Entry 8PTN (electron microscopy, 3.30 A resolution); this record covers chains B and b of the 11 polymer chains in the assembly.

Chain B:
Protein: Transcription termination factor Rho
From: Escherichia coli
Notes: EC 3.6.4.-
UniProtKB: P0AG30 (RHO_ECOLI); numbering as in UniProt (aligned over 1-419)
Chain sequence (419 residues; each row starts with the number of its first residue):
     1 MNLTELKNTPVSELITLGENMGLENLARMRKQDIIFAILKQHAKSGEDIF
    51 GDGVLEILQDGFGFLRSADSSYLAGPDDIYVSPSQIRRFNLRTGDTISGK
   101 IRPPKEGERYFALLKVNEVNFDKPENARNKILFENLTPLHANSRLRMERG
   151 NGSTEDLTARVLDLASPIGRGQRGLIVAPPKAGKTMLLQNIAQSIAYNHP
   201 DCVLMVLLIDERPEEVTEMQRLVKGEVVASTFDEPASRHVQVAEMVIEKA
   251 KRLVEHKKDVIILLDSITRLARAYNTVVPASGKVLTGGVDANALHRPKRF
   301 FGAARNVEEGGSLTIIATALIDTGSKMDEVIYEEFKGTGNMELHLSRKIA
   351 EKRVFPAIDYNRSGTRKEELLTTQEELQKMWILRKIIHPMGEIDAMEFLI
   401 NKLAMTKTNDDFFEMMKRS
Disordered / not traced: 419
Curated features (UniProtKB/Swiss-Prot):
  - region: Gly61 to Arg66 (RNA-binding 1), Asp78 to Tyr80 (RNA-binding 1), Glu108 to Tyr110 (RNA-binding 1), Val284 to Gly288 (RNA-binding 2)
  - binding site (ATP): Gly169 to Gly174, Lys181 to Met186, Arg212
  - site: Lys326 (RNA-binding 2)
  - mutagenesis: Phe62 (F62L/A: Defective for RNA-binding), Phe64 (F64L/A: Defective for RNA-binding), Lys181 (K181Q: Partial loss of ATPase, helicase and termination activity), Lys184 (K184Q: Improves ATPase and helicase activity but reduced termination activity), Cys202 (C202G/S: Does not affect the kinetics of ATP hydrolysis and inhibition by bicyclomycin), Asp265 (D265N: Loss of ATPase activity, helicase and termination activity)

Chain b:
Protein: Protein rof
From: Escherichia coli
UniProtKB: P0AFW8 (ROF_ECOLI); residues 2-84 here = UniProt positions 2-84
Chain sequence (86 residues; row label = number of the first residue in the row; numbers below 1 keep their minus sign (Ala-1 is residue -1)):
    -1 AMGNDTYQPINCDDYDNLELACQHHLMLTLELKDGEKLQAKASDLVSRKN
    49 VEYLVVEAAGETRELRLDKITSFSHPEIGTVVVSES
Disordered / not traced: -1 to 2
Sequence notes: expression tag (-1 to 1)
What the authors report for this chain:
  - mutagenesis - D14A, E17K, R46A: unchanged expression
  - mutagenesis - D14A: abolished growth
  - mutagenesis - R46A, K47A (3.2-fold): decreased growth in response to lag

Chain B / chain b interface:
Residue-residue contacts (23; chain B residue first):
  Ser82(B) - Asp14(b)  hydrogen bond
  Ser84(B) - Tyr13(b)
  Ser84(B) - Asp14(b)  hydrogen bond
  Ser84(B) - Glu17(b)
  Gln85(B) - Cys10(b)
  Gln85(B) - Tyr13(b)
  Gln85(B) - Asp14(b)  hydrogen bond
  Arg87(B) - Tyr13(b)  hydrogen bond
  Arg87(B) - Glu17(b)  salt bridge
  Arg88(B) - Pro7(b)
  Arg88(B) - Ile8(b)
  Arg88(B) - Tyr13(b)
  Arg88(B) - Glu50(b)  salt bridge
  Lys100(B) - Ser84(b)
  Arg102(B) - Asp11(b)  salt bridge
  Leu113(B) - Cys10(b)
  Leu114(B) - Asn9(b)
  Leu114(B) - Cys10(b)  hydrogen bond (backbone-backbone)
  Leu114(B) - Asp11(b)
  Lys115(B) - Asn9(b)
  Lys115(B) - Cys10(b)
  Lys115(B) - Ser84(b)
  Glu125(B) - Asn48(b)
Also at the interface, not in a pair above, chain B (14 interface residues in all): Val116, Arg128, Asn129
Also at the interface, not in a pair above, chain b (13 interface residues in all): Tyr5, Leu43
From the paper, about this interface:
  - hot spots on chain B (mutagenesis) - R88E: abolished binding to Protein rof (chain b)
  - hot spots on chain B (mutagenesis) - F89S: decreased binding to Protein rof (chain b)

Overview:
14 residues of chain B face 13 of chain b across their interface, with 5 hydrogen bonds and 3 salt bridges.
Polar contacts include Arg87(B)-Glu17(b), Arg88(B)-Glu50(b) and Arg102(B)-Asp11(b). The paper reports that
R46A and K47A of chain b reduce growth in response to lag; D14A of chain b abolishes growth; 6 substitutions
were tested in all.
Here chain B is Transcription termination factor Rho and chain b is Protein rof, both from Escherichia coli.
Entry 8PTN (Structure of the transcription termination factor Rho in complex with Rof) was determined by
electron microscopy (same publication as 8PTG, 8PTM, 8PTO and 8PTP).
